PDB entry 6TE8 | electron microscopy, 3.32 A resolution | chains B and A

Chain B:
Name: Adaptor protein Rcc01688
From: Rhodobacter capsulatus
Reference sequence: D5ATZ4 (D5ATZ4_RHOCB); numbering as in UniProt (aligned over 1-197)
Chain sequence (197 residues; numbered 1 to 197; the number before each row is that of its first residue):
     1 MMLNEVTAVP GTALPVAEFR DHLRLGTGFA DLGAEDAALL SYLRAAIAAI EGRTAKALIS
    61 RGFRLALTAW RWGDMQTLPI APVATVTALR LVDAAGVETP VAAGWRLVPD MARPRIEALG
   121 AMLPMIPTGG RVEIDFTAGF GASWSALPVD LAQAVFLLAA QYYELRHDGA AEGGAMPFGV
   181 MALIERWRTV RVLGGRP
Unresolved in the structure: 24-35, 172-174

Chain A:
Name: Phage portal protein, HK97 family
From: Rhodobacter capsulatus
Reference sequence: Q9RNH1 (Q9RNH1_RHOCA); residues 1-393 here = UniProt positions 1-393
Chain sequence (393 residues; numbered 1 to 393; the number before each row is that of its first residue):
     1 MGLNFFRKAA PEVRTEPVAE RKASVTGRIV AMASGAGRPV WGPRDTVSLM RTGFAGNPVG
    61 FRSVKLIAEA TAAVPLICQD AERRYEIHPV LDLLRRPNAG QGRAELFEAL IGQILLSGNG
   121 YLEAVCPEPG VPRELHVLRS DRMAVVPGAD GWPVGYDYTV GGRKHRFDMT GHPDPICHIK
   181 SFHPTDDHYG LSPMQAAAVA LDVHNAASAW SKALLDNAAR PSGAIIYKGA DGQGVLAPEQ
   241 YERLIFEMET HHQGARNAGR PMLLEGGLDW KPMGFSPSDM EFHETKAAAA REIALAFGVP
   301 PMLIGIPGDA TYANYAEANR AFYRLTVLPL LTRVSAALAW WLSGYLGAQI ELKPDLDQVP
   361 ALAVERDQLW ARIGAAGFLS NSEKRVLLGL PPT
Unresolved in the structure: 1-23, 80-89

How chain B and chain A interact:
Pairs across the interface - 22 pairs, chain B then chain A:
  Met1(B) - Pro238(A)
  Met1(B) - Glu239(A)
  Met1(B) - Glu242(A)
  Arg53(B) - Asp231(A)  salt bridge
  Arg53(B) - Gln233(A)  hydrogen bond (side chain-backbone)
  Arg53(B) - Gly234(A)
  Arg53(B) - Val235(A)
  Arg71(B) - Ile245(A)
  Pro79(B) - Pro238(A)  hydrophobic
  Met181(B) - Asp231(A)
  Met181(B) - Gln233(A)
  Arg188(B) - Val235(A)
  Thr189(B) - Val235(A)
  Arg191(B) - Leu236(A)  hydrogen bond (side chain-backbone)
  Arg191(B) - Tyr241(A)
  Leu193(B) - Tyr241(A)  hydrogen bond (backbone-side chain)
  Leu193(B) - Ile245(A)  hydrophobic
  Gly194(B) - Met248(A)
  Gly195(B) - Ile245(A)
  Gly195(B) - Gln253(A)
  Arg196(B) - Glu249(A)
  Arg196(B) - Gln253(A)  hydrogen bond
Also at the interface, not in a pair above, chain B (13 interface residues in all): Pro197
Also at the interface, not in a pair above, chain A (15 interface residues in all): Ile225, Gly254
The authors on this interface:
  - interface residues, chain B: Ala175(B)

Summary:
Chain B and chain A form an interface of 13 and 15 residues respectively; the contacts include 4 hydrogen
bonds and 1 salt bridge. Among the polar pairs are Arg53(B)-Asp231(A), Arg53(B)-Gln233(A) and
Arg191(B)-Leu236(A). From the paper: the interface residue Ala175(B).
Here chain B is Adaptor protein Rcc01688 and chain A is Phage portal protein, HK97 family, both from
Rhodobacter capsulatus. Entry 6TE8 (Neck of native GTA particle computed with C12 symmetry) was determined by
electron microscopy, deposited together with 6TB9, 6TBA, 6TE9, 6TEB, 6TEH, 6TO8 and 3 further entries.
